Entry 8AHA (X-ray diffraction, 2.38 A resolution); this record covers chain A.

== Chain A ==
Protein: Green fluorescent protein
Organism: Aequorea victoria
UniProtKB: P42212 (GFP_AEQVI); aligned to UniProt positions 1-237 over residues 1-239 (the alignment contains insertions or deletions, so no single offset holds)
Amino-acid sequence (250 residues; row label = number of the first residue in the row; note: 2 numbers in that range are skipped by the numbering (no residue carries them; nothing is unmodelled there); numbers below 1 keep their minus sign (Met-12 is residue -12)):
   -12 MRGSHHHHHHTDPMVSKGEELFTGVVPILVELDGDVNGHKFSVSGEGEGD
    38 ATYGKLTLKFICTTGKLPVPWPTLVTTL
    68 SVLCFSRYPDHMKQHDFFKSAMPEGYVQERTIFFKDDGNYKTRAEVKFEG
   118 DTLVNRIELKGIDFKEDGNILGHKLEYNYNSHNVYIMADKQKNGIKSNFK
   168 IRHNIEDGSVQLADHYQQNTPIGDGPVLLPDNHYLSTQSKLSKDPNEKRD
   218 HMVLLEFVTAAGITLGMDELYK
Unresolved in the structure: -12 to -7, 234-239
Differences from the reference sequence: initiating methionine (-12); expression tag (-11 to 0); insertion (2); engineered mutation Leu65 (Phe64 in P42212), Leu70 (Gln69 in P42212), Ser164 (Val163 in P42212), Lys207 (Ala206 in P42212), Leu232 (His231 in P42212); chromophore (68, 68, 68)
Modified residues: Ser68 (chromophore; PIA)
Covalently attached groups: covalent link Leu65-Ser68
Reported in the primary citation:
  - post-translational modification sites: Glu223

== In short ==
From the paper: a modification site at Glu223.
Chain A is Green fluorescent protein (Aequorea victoria); the structure, rsEGFP2 photoswitched to its
off-state at 100K, was determined by X-ray diffraction, deposited together with 8AHB.
